Entry 1TW3 (X-ray diffraction, 2.35 A resolution); this record covers chains A and B.

Chain A (and B):
Molecule: Carminomycin 4-O-methyltransferase
From: Streptomyces peucetius
Notes: EC 2.1.1.-; chain B of this document is another copy of the same molecule, construct and numbering; everything in this record applies to it too
Reference sequence: Q06528 (CM4T_STRPE); residues 1-355 here = UniProt positions 1-355
Chain sequence (360 residues; row label = number of the first residue in the row; numbers below 1 keep their minus sign (Gly-4 is residue -4)):
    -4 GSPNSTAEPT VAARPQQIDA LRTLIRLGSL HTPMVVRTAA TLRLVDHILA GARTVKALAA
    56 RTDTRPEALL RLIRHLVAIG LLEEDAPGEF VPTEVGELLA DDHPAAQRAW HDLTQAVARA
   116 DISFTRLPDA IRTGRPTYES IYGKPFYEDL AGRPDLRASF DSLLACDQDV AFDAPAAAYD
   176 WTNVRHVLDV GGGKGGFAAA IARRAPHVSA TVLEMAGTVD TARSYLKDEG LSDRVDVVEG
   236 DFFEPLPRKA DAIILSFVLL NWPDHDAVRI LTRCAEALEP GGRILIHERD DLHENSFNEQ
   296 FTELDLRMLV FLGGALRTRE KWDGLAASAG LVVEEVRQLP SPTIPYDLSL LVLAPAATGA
Disordered / not traced: -4 to 11, 352-355
Differences from the reference sequence: cloning artifact (-4 to 0)
Swiss-Prot annotation at these positions:
  - binding site (S-adenosyl-L-methionine): Gly187
Ligand contacts:
  - 4-methoxy-e-rhodomycin t (ERT; methyl (4R)-2-ethyl-2,5,12-trihydroxy-7-methoxy-6,11-dioxo-4-{[2,3,6-trideoxy-3-(dimethylamino)-beta-D-ribo-hexopyranosyl]oxy}-1h,2h,3h,4h,6h,11H-tetracene-1-carboxylate): Trp105, Val112, Phe141, Tyr142, Phe155, Leu159, Cys161, Asp162, Ala166, Phe167, Phe252, Leu255, Asn256, Glu298, Leu299, Arg302, Met303, Phe306, Leu307, Ile339, Tyr341
  - S-adenosylhomocysteine (SAH): Tyr142, Arg152, Phe155, Asp156, Leu159, Phe167, Gly186, Gly187, Gly188, Glu209, Met210, Thr213, Gly235, Asp236, Phe237, Phe238, Ser251, Phe252, Val253, Asn256, Trp257

Interface between chain A and chain B:
Residue-residue contacts (127; chain A residue first):
  Gln12(A) - Leu93(B)
  Gln12(A) - His98(B)  hydrogen bond
  Ala15(A) - Val90(B)
  Ala15(A) - Leu93(B)
  Leu16(A) - Leu93(B)  hydrophobic
  Leu16(A) - Ala100(B)  hydrophobic
  Leu16(A) - Gln102(B)
  Leu16(A) - Pro340(B)
  Leu19(A) - Val90(B)  hydrophobic
  Leu19(A) - Leu93(B)  hydrophobic
  Leu19(A) - Leu94(B)  hydrophobic
  Leu19(A) - Gln102(B)
  Ile20(A) - Gln102(B)
  Ile20(A) - Glu298(B)
  Arg21(A) - Glu294(B)  salt bridge
  Leu22(A) - Thr27(B)
  Leu22(A) - Pro28(B)
  Leu22(A) - Ile74(B)
  Leu22(A) - Leu76(B)  hydrophobic
  Gly23(A) - Pro28(B)
  Gly23(A) - Val31(B)
  Gly23(A) - Arg32(B)  hydrogen bond (backbone-side chain)
  Gly23(A) - His106(B)
  Ser24(A) - Pro28(B)
  Leu25(A) - Leu25(B)  hydrophobic
  Leu25(A) - Pro28(B)  hydrophobic
  Leu25(A) - Met29(B)  hydrophobic
  Leu25(A) - Arg32(B)
  Leu25(A) - Asp116(B)
  His26(A) - Phe119(B)
  His26(A) - Glu298(B)
  Thr27(A) - Leu22(B)
  Pro28(A) - Leu22(B)
  Pro28(A) - Gly23(B)
  Pro28(A) - Ser24(B)
  Pro28(A) - Leu25(B)  hydrophobic
  Met29(A) - Leu25(B)  hydrophobic
  Met29(A) - Phe119(B)
  Met29(A) - Thr120(B)
  Met29(A) - Leu122(B)
  Val30(A) - Leu122(B)  hydrophobic
  Val30(A) - Leu301(B)  hydrophobic
  Val31(A) - Gly23(B)
  Arg32(A) - Gly23(B)  hydrogen bond (side chain-backbone)
  Arg32(A) - Leu25(B)
  Thr33(A) - Leu122(B)
  Thr33(A) - Pro123(B)
  Leu37(A) - Arg127(B)
  Thr59(A) - Ile126(B)
  Thr59(A) - Arg127(B)
  Arg60(A) - Ile126(B)  hydrogen bond (backbone-backbone)
  Arg60(A) - Arg127(B)
  Arg60(A) - Thr128(B)  hydrogen bond (side chain-backbone)
  Arg60(A) - Gly129(B)
  Ala63(A) - Ile126(B)
  Leu64(A) - Ile126(B)  hydrophobic
  Arg66(A) - Asp300(B)  salt bridge
  Arg66(A) - Leu301(B)
  Arg66(A) - Leu304(B)
  Arg66(A) - Gly309(B)  hydrogen bond (side chain-backbone)
  Arg66(A) - Ala310(B)
  Leu67(A) - Leu122(B)  hydrophobic
  Leu67(A) - Ile126(B)  hydrophobic
  Arg69(A) - His288(B)
  Arg69(A) - Ser291(B)  hydrogen bond
  Arg69(A) - Phe292(B)
  Arg69(A) - Phe296(B)
  Arg69(A) - Thr297(B)
  His70(A) - Thr297(B)
  His70(A) - Leu301(B)
  Val72(A) - Phe292(B)  hydrophobic
  Ala73(A) - Asn293(B)
  Ile74(A) - Leu22(B)
  Ile74(A) - Glu294(B)
  Glu89(A) - Gln12(B)
  Val90(A) - Leu19(B)  hydrophobic
  Leu93(A) - Ala15(B)
  Leu93(A) - Leu16(B)
  Leu93(A) - Leu19(B)  hydrophobic
  Leu94(A) - Leu19(B)  hydrophobic
  Ala100(A) - Leu16(B)  hydrophobic
  Gln102(A) - Leu16(B)
  Gln102(A) - Leu19(B)
  Gln102(A) - Ile20(B)
  His106(A) - Gly23(B)
  Leu108(A) - Pro123(B)  hydrophobic
  Ile117(A) - Thr120(B)
  Phe119(A) - His26(B)
  Phe119(A) - Met29(B)
  Thr120(A) - Met29(B)
  Thr120(A) - Thr120(B)
  Leu122(A) - Met29(B)
  Leu122(A) - Val30(B)  hydrophobic
  Leu122(A) - Thr33(B)
  Leu122(A) - Leu67(B)  hydrophobic
  Pro123(A) - Thr33(B)
  Pro123(A) - Leu108(B)  hydrophobic
  Ala125(A) - Ala63(B)
  Ile126(A) - Thr59(B)
  Ile126(A) - Arg60(B)  hydrogen bond (backbone-backbone)
  Ile126(A) - Ala63(B)
  Arg127(A) - Asp58(B)
  Arg127(A) - Thr59(B)
  Arg127(A) - Arg60(B)
  Thr128(A) - Arg60(B)  hydrogen bond (backbone-side chain)
  Gly129(A) - Arg60(B)
  His288(A) - Arg69(B)  hydrogen bond
  Ser291(A) - Arg69(B)  hydrogen bond
  Phe292(A) - Arg69(B)
  Phe292(A) - Val72(B)  hydrophobic
  Phe292(A) - Ala73(B)
  Asn293(A) - Ala73(B)
  Glu294(A) - Arg21(B)  salt bridge
  Glu294(A) - Ala73(B)
  Phe296(A) - Arg69(B)
  Thr297(A) - Arg69(B)
  Thr297(A) - His70(B)
  Glu298(A) - His26(B)
  Asp300(A) - Arg66(B)  salt bridge
  Leu301(A) - Val30(B)  hydrophobic
  Leu304(A) - Arg66(B)
  Gly309(A) - Arg66(B)  hydrogen bond (backbone-side chain)
  Ala310(A) - Arg66(B)
  Thr338(A) - Leu16(B)
  Pro340(A) - Ile13(B)
  Pro340(A) - Leu16(B)
  Pro340(A) - Arg17(B)
Interface residues without a listed pair, chain A (74 interface residues in all): Ile13, Thr18, Asp58, Leu65, Leu76, Phe85, His98, Asp116, Arg130, Thr313, Ile339
Interface residues without a listed pair, chain B (76 interface residues in all): Thr18, Leu37, Leu64, Leu65, Glu79, Phe85, Glu89, Ile117, Ala125, Arg130, Thr313, Thr338, Ile339

Summary:
Chain A and chain B form an interface of 74 and 76 residues respectively, with 12 hydrogen bonds and 4 salt
bridges. Polar contacts include Arg21(A)-Glu294(B), Arg66(A)-Asp300(B) and Gln12(A)-His98(B). Ligands of chain
A: S-adenosylhomocysteine and 4-methoxy-e-rhodomycin t. UniProt lists S-adenosyl-L-methionine-binding residue
Gly187(A) on chain A.
Both chains are Carminomycin 4-O-methyltransferase (Streptomyces peucetius). Entry 1TW3 (Crystal structure of
Carminomycin-4-O-methyltransferase (DnrK) in complex with S-adenosyl-L-homocystein (SAH) and
4-methoxy-e-rhodomycin T (M-ET)) was determined by X-ray diffraction, deposited together with 1TW2.
